Entry 4NIA (X-ray diffraction, 1.82 A resolution); this record covers chains B and N of the 60 polymer chains in the assembly.

# Chain B (and N)
Protein: Coat protein
From: Satellite tobacco mosaic virus
Notes: chain N of this document is another copy of the same molecule, construct and numbering; everything in this record applies to it too
UniProt: P17574 (COAT_STMV); numbering as in UniProt (aligned over 1-159)
Amino-acid sequence (159 residues; numbered 1 to 159; the number before each row is that of its first residue):
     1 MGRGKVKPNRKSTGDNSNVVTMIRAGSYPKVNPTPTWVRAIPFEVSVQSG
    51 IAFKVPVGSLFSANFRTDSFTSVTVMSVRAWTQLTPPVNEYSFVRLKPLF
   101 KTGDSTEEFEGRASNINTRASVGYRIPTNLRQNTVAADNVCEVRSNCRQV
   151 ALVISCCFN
Disordered / not traced: 1-15
From the paper describing this entry:
  - binding site for phosphate ion: N115, N117

# Chain B / chain N interface
Pairs across the interface (8):
  K30(B) with M22(N); R24(N); A25(N), hydrogen bond (side chain-backbone)
  V31(B) with M22(N)
  T36(B) with V19(N)
  M76(B) with N18(N)
  R131(B) with N18(N), hydrogen bond
  C157(B) with V19(N), hydrophobic
Other interface residues (no listed pair), chain B (8 interface residues in all): N32, N159
Other interface residues (no listed pair), chain N (6 interface residues in all): V20

# Summary
The interface between chain B and chain N involves 8 residues on one side and 6 on the other, with 2 hydrogen
bonds. Polar contacts include K30(B)-A25(N) and R131(B)-N18(N). From the paper: a binding site for phosphate
ion at N115(B) and N117(B).
Both chains are Coat protein (Satellite tobacco mosaic virus). Entry 4NIA (Satellite Tobacco Mosaic Virus
Refined at room temperature to 1.8 A Resolution using NCS Restraints) was determined by X-ray diffraction
together with 4OQ8 and 4OQ9 from the same study.
